PDB entry 9JKG | electron microscopy, 3.50 A resolution | chains E and F of the 6 polymer chains in the assembly

Chain E:
Molecule: Envelope glycoprotein gp160
Source organism: Simian-Human immunodeficiency virus
UniProt: G1JZH9 (G1JZH9_9PLVG); the construct lacks a stretch of the UniProt sequence and is renumbered around it, so the offset changes along the chain: 20-146 = UniProt 19-145; 150-309 = UniProt 146-305; 312-321 = UniProt 306-315; 322-395 = UniProt 317-390; 2 more segments
Amino-acid sequence (722 residues; numbered 1 to 724 plus 3 insertion-coded residues; 5 numbers in that range are skipped by the numbering (no residue carries them; nothing is unmodelled there); the number before each row is that of its first residue):
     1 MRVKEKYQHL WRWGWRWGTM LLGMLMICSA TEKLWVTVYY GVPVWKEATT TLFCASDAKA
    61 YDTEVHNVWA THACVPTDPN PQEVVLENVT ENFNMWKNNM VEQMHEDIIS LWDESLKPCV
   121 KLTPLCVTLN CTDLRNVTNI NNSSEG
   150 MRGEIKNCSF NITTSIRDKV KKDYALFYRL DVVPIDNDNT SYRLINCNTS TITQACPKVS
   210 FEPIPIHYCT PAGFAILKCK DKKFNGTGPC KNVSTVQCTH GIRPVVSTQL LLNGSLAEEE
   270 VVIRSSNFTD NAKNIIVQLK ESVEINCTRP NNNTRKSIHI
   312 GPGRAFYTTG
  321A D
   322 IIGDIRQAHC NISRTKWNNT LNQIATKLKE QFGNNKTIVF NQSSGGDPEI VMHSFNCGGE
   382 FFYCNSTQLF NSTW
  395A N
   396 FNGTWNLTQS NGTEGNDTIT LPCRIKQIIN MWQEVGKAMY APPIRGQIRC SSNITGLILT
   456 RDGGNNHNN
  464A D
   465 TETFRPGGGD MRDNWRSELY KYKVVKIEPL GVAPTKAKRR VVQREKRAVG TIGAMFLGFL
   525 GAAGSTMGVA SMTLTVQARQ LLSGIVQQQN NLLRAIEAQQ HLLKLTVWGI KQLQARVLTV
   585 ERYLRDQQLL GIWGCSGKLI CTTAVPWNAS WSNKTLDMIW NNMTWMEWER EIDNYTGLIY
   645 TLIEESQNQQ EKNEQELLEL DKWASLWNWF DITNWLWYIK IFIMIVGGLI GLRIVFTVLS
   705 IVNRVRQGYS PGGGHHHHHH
Unresolved in the structure: 1-32, 507-724
Sequence notes: initiating methionine (1); expression tag (2-19, 716-724); conflict Thr31 (Val30 in G1JZH9), Lys33 (Asn32 in G1JZH9), Glu114 (Gln113 in G1JZH9), Val533 (Ala530 in G1JZH9), Met536 (Ile533 in G1JZH9), Gln544 (Leu541 in G1JZH9), Lys568 (Gln565 in G1JZH9), Thr583 (Ala580 in G1JZH9)
Cystine bridges: Cys54-Cys74, Cys119-Cys205, Cys126-Cys196, Cys131-Cys157, Cys218-Cys247, Cys228-Cys239, Cys296-Cys331, Cys378-Cys445, Cys385-Cys418
Covalent attachments: N-acetylglucosamine (NAG) linked to Asn88, Asn130, Asn156, Asn160, Asn188, Asn197, Asn234, Asn241, Asn276, Asn295, Asn301, Asn332, Asn356, Asn362, Asn386, Asn392, Asn401, Asn448; glycan linked to Asn262, Asn339
Residues lining bound ligands: 83G (1-[(2R)-4-(benzenecarbonyl)-2-methylpiperazin-1-yl]-2-(4-methoxy-1H-pyrrolo[2,3-b]pyridin-3-yl)ethane-1,2-dione): Ile108, Ile109, Trp112, Asp113, Leu116, Val255, Glu370, Ser375, Phe376, Asn377, Phe382, Ile424, Asn425, Met426, Trp427, Lys432, Ala433, Met434, Met475
Reported in the primary citation:
  - post-translational modification sites: Asn130, Asn156, Asn160, Asn188

Chain F:
Molecule: Envelope glycoprotein gp160
Source organism: Simian-Human immunodeficiency virus
UniProt: G1JZH9 (G1JZH9_9PLVG); residues 21-714 here correspond to UniProt positions 19-712 (UniProt number = residue number - 2)
Amino-acid sequence (722 residues; numbered 2 to 723; the number before each row is that of its first residue):
     2 MRVKEKYQHL WRWGWRWGTM LLGMLMICSA TEKLWVTVYY GVPVWKEATT TLFCASDAKA
    62 YDTEVHNVWA THACVPTDPN PQEVVLENVT ENFNMWKNNM VEQMHEDIIS LWDESLKPCV
   122 KLTPLCVTLN CTDLRNVTNI NNSSEGMRGE IKNCSFNITT SIRDKVKKDY ALFYRLDVVP
   182 IDNDNTSYRL INCNTSTITQ ACPKVSFEPI PIHYCTPAGF AILKCKDKKF NGTGPCKNVS
   242 TVQCTHGIRP VVSTQLLLNG SLAEEEVVIR SSNFTDNAKN IIVQLKESVE INCTRPNNNT
   302 RKSIHIGPGR AFYTTGDIIG DIRQAHCNIS RTKWNNTLNQ IATKLKEQFG NNKTIVFNQS
   362 SGGDPEIVMH SFNCGGEFFY CNSTQLFNST WNFNGTWNLT QSNGTEGNDT ITLPCRIKQI
   422 INMWQEVGKA MYAPPIRGQI RCSSNITGLI LTRDGGNNHN NDTETFRPGG GDMRDNWRSE
   482 LYKYKVVKIE PLGVAPTKAK RRVVQREKRA VGTIGAMFLG FLGAAGSTMG VASMTLTVQA
   542 RQLLSGIVQQ QNNLLRAIEA QQHLLKLTVW GIKQLQARVL TVERYLRDQQ LLGIWGCSGK
   602 LICTTAVPWN ASWSNKTLDM IWNNMTWMEW EREIDNYTGL IYTLIEESQN QQEKNEQELL
   662 ELDKWASLWN WFDITNWLWY IKIFIMIVGG LIGLRIVFTV LSIVNRVRQG YSPGGGHHHH
   722 HH
Unresolved in the structure: 2-518, 663-723
Sequence notes: initiating methionine (2); expression tag (3-20, 715-723); conflict Thr32 (Val30 in G1JZH9), Lys34 (Asn32 in G1JZH9), Glu115 (Gln113 in G1JZH9), Val532 (Ala530 in G1JZH9), Met535 (Ile533 in G1JZH9), Gln543 (Leu541 in G1JZH9), Lys567 (Gln565 in G1JZH9), Thr582 (Ala580 in G1JZH9)
Cystine bridges: Cys598-Cys604
Covalent attachments: N-acetylglucosamine (NAG) linked to Asn611, Asn625; glycan linked to Asn616, Asn637

How chain E and chain F interact:
Residue-residue contacts - 121 pairs, chain E then chain F:
  Leu34(E) - Pro609(F)
  Leu34(E) - Trp610(F)  hydrogen bond (backbone-backbone)
  Leu34(E) - Leu619(F)  hydrophobic
  Trp35(E) - Thr606(F)
  Trp35(E) - Ala607(F)  hydrogen bond (side chain-backbone)
  Trp35(E) - Val608(F)
  Trp35(E) - Pro609(F)
  Val36(E) - Thr606(F)  hydrogen bond (backbone-side chain)
  Val36(E) - Val608(F)  hydrogen bond (backbone-backbone)
  Val36(E) - Trp610(F)  hydrophobic
  Val36(E) - Ile642(F)  hydrophobic
  Thr37(E) - Cys604(F)
  Val38(E) - Trp596(F)  hydrophobic
  Val38(E) - Leu602(F)
  Val38(E) - Ile603(F)
  Val38(E) - Cys604(F)  hydrogen bond (backbone-backbone)
  Val38(E) - Thr606(F)
  Tyr39(E) - Ser534(F)
  Tyr39(E) - Leu537(F)  hydrophobic
  Tyr39(E) - Ile603(F)  hydrophobic
  Tyr39(E) - Trp623(F)
  Tyr39(E) - Trp628(F)  hydrophobic
  Tyr40(E) - Leu537(F)
  Tyr40(E) - Leu544(F)
  Tyr40(E) - Tyr586(F)
  Tyr40(E) - Asp589(F)
  Tyr40(E) - Gln590(F)  hydrogen bond
  Tyr40(E) - Leu593(F)  hydrophobic
  Tyr40(E) - Leu602(F)
  Gly41(E) - Leu537(F)
  Gly41(E) - Gln540(F)
  Val42(E) - Leu537(F)
  Val42(E) - Trp628(F)  hydrophobic
  Pro43(E) - Ala525(F)
  Pro43(E) - Ala533(F)  hydrophobic
  Pro43(E) - Gln540(F)
  Pro43(E) - Trp628(F)
  Pro43(E) - Met629(F)
  Val44(E) - Trp628(F)
  Val44(E) - Met629(F)
  Val44(E) - Glu632(F)
  Trp45(E) - Leu523(F)  hydrophobic
  Trp45(E) - Ala526(F)  hydrophobic
  Trp45(E) - Met629(F)  hydrogen bond (backbone-side chain)
  Thr50(E) - Leu581(F)
  Thr51(E) - Lys574(F)
  Leu52(E) - Trp571(F)
  Leu52(E) - Lys574(F)
  Phe53(E) - Ile548(F)  hydrophobic
  Phe53(E) - Val549(F)  hydrophobic
  Phe53(E) - Gln575(F)
  Phe53(E) - Ala578(F)  hydrophobic
  Cys54(E) - Trp571(F)  hydrogen bond
  Cys54(E) - Gln575(F)
  Tyr61(E) - Arg557(F)  hydrogen bond
  Trp69(E) - Trp571(F)
  His72(E) - Arg557(F)  hydrogen bond (backbone-side chain)
  Ala73(E) - Arg557(F)  hydrogen bond (backbone-side chain)
  Ala73(E) - Leu566(F)  hydrophobic
  Ala73(E) - Gln575(F)
  Cys74(E) - Arg557(F)  hydrogen bond (backbone-side chain)
  Val75(E) - Arg557(F)
  Val75(E) - Gln575(F)
  Pro76(E) - Ile548(F)
  Pro76(E) - Gln552(F)
  Pro76(E) - Leu555(F)
  Asp78(E) - Ile548(F)
  Val84(E) - Gly521(F)
  Val84(E) - Phe522(F)
  Leu86(E) - Leu523(F)
  Glu87(E) - Gly527(F)
  Asn88(E) - Gly527(F)
  Asp107(E) - Trp571(F)
  Asp107(E) - Lys574(F)  salt bridge
  Ser110(E) - Val570(F)
  Leu111(E) - Val570(F)  hydrophobic
  Leu111(E) - Trp571(F)
  Glu114(E) - Val570(F)
  Tyr217(E) - Trp571(F)
  Pro220(E) - Ala578(F)  hydrophobic
  Pro220(E) - Thr582(F)
  Ala221(E) - Leu544(F)
  Ala221(E) - Leu545(F)
  Ala221(E) - Ser546(F)
  Ala221(E) - Gln550(F)
  Ala221(E) - Thr582(F)
  Gly222(E) - Leu544(F)  hydrogen bond (backbone-backbone)
  Gly222(E) - Arg585(F)
  Phe223(E) - Arg585(F)
  Lys490(E) - Arg585(F)
  Ile491(E) - Phe522(F)  hydrophobic
  Ile491(E) - Arg585(F)  hydrogen bond (backbone-side chain)
  Glu492(E) - Arg585(F)  salt bridge
  Glu492(E) - Arg588(F)  salt bridge
  Pro493(E) - Leu544(F)  hydrophobic
  Pro493(E) - Asp589(F)
  Leu494(E) - Asp589(F)
  Leu494(E) - Leu592(F)  hydrophobic
  Leu494(E) - Leu593(F)  hydrophobic
  Val496(E) - Trp628(F)
  Val496(E) - Trp631(F)
  Val496(E) - Glu632(F)
  Val496(E) - Tyr643(F)  hydrophobic
  Ala497(E) - Met530(F)  hydrophobic
  Ala497(E) - Trp623(F)  hydrophobic
  Ala497(E) - Trp628(F)  hydrophobic
  Pro498(E) - Trp610(F)  hydrophobic
  Pro498(E) - Leu619(F)
  Pro498(E) - Ile622(F)  hydrophobic
  Pro498(E) - Trp623(F)  hydrogen bond (backbone-side chain)
  Pro498(E) - Trp631(F)
  Thr499(E) - Trp623(F)
  Lys500(E) - Leu619(F)
  Ala501(E) - Thr605(F)
  Lys502(E) - Thr605(F)
  Arg503(E) - Trp596(F)
  Arg503(E) - Thr605(F)
  Arg503(E) - Thr606(F)  hydrogen bond (backbone-backbone)
  Arg503(E) - Ala607(F)
  Arg503(E) - Gln650(F)  hydrogen bond
  Arg503(E) - Gln653(F)  hydrogen bond
Other interface residues (no listed pair), chain E (55 interface residues in all): Ala55, Ala70, Gln82, Gly495
Other interface residues (no listed pair), chain F (63 interface residues in all): Ala541, Gln543, Gly547, Thr569, Trp614, Ile635, Ile646

Overview:
Chain E and chain F form an interface of 55 and 63 residues respectively, with 18 hydrogen bonds and 3 salt
bridges. Among the polar pairs are Asp107(E)-Lys574(F), Glu492(E)-Arg585(F) and Glu492(E)-Arg588(F). Chain E
binds compound 83G. From the paper: modification sites Asn130(E), Asn156(E) and Asn160(E) among others.
Chain E and chain F are both Envelope glycoprotein gp160 (Simian-Human immunodeficiency virus); the structure,
Asymmetric structure of cleaved HIV-1 Tri FPPR envelope glycoprotein trimer in amphipol-lipid nanodiscs (Tri
FPPR.2), was determined by electron microscopy (same publication as 9JKF).
